Entry 7NPV (electron microscopy, 6.66 A resolution (low resolution: residue-level contacts below are approximate; hydrogen-bond / salt-bridge calls are withheld)); this record covers chains B5 and C1 of the 24 polymer chains in the assembly.

[Chain B5]
Name: ESX-5 secretion system ATPase EccB5
Source organism: Mycobacterium tuberculosis (strain ATCC 25618 / H37Rv)
Notes: EC 3.6.-.-
UniProt: P9WNQ9 (ECCB5_MYCTU); residue numbers follow UniProt; this construct covers 1-506
Amino-acid sequence (506 residues; each row starts with the number of its first residue):
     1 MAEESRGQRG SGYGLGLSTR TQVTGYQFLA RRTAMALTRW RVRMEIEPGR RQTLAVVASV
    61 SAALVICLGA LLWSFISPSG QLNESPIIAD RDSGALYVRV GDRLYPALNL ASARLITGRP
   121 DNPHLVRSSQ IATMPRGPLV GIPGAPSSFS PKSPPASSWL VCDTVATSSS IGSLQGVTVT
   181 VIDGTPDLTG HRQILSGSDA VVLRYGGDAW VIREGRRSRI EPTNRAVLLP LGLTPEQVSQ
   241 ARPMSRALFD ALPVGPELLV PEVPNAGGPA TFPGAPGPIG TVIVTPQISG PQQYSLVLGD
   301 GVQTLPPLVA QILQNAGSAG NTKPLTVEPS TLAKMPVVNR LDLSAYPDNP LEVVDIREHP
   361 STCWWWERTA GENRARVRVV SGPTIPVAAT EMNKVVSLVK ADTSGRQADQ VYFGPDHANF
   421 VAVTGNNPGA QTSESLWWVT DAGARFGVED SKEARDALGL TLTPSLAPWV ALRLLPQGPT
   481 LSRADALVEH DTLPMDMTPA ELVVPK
Unresolved in the structure: 1-9, 84-506

[Chain C1]
Name: ESX-5 secretion system protein EccC5
Source organism: Mycobacterium tuberculosis (strain ATCC 25618 / H37Rv)
UniProt: P9WNA5 (ECCC5_MYCTU); residues 1-1391 here = UniProt positions 1-1391
Amino-acid sequence (1391 residues; each row starts with the number of its first residue):
     1 MKRGFARPTP EKPPVIKPEN IVLSTPLSIP PPEGKPWWLI VVGVVVVGLL GGMVAMVFAS
    61 GSHVFGGIGS IFPLFMMVGI MMMMFRGMGG GQQQMSRPKL DAMRAQFMLM LDMLRETAQE
   121 SADSMDANYR WFHPAPNTLA AAVGSPRMWE RKPDGKDLNF GVVRVGVGMT RPEVTWGEPQ
   181 NMPTDIELEP VTGKALQEFG RYQSVVYNLP KMVSLLVEPW YALVGEREQV LGLMRAIICQ
   241 LAFSHGPDHV QMIVVSSDLD QWDWVKWLPH FGDSRRHDAA GNARMVYTSV REFAAEQAEL
   301 FAGRGSFTPR HASSSAQTPT PHTVIIADVD DPQWEYVISA EGVDGVTFFD LTGSSMWTDI
   361 PERKLQFDKT GVIEALPRDR DTWMVIDDKA WFFALTDQVS IAEAEEFAQK LAQWRLAEAY
   421 EEIGQRVAHI GARDILSYYG IDDPGNIDFD SLWASRTDTM GRSRLRAPFG NRSDNGELLF
   481 LDMKSLDEGG DGPHGVMSGT TGSGKSTLVR TVIESLMLSH PPEELQFVLA DLKGGSAVKP
   541 FAGVPHVSRI ITDLEEDQAL MERFLDALWG EIARRKAICD SAGVDDAKEY NSVRARMRAR
   601 GQDMAPLPML VVVIDEFYEW FRIMPTAVDV LDSIGRQGRA YWIHLMMASQ TIESRAEKLM
   661 ENMGYRLVLK ARTAGAAQAA GVPNAVNLPA QAGLGYFRKS LEDIIRFQAE FLWRDYFQPG
   721 VSIDGEEAPA LVHSIDYIRP QLFTNSFTPL EVSVGGPDIE PVVAQPNGEV LESDDIEGGE
   781 DEDEEGVRTP KVGTVIIDQL RKIKFEPYRL WQPPLTQPVA IDDLVNRFLG RPWHKEYGSA
   841 CNLVFPIGII DRPYKHDQPP WTVDTSGPGA NVLILGAGGS GKTTALQTLI CSAALTHTPQ
   901 QVQFYCLAYS STALTTVSRI PHVGEVAGPT DPYGVRRTVA ELLALVRERK RSFLECGIAS
   961 MEMFRRRKFG GEAGPVPDDG FGDVYLVIDN YRALAEENEV LIEQVNVIIN QGPSFGVHVV
  1021 VTADRESELR PPVRSGFGSR IELRLAAVED AKLVRSRFAK DVPVKPGRGM VAVNYVRLDS
  1081 DPQAGLHTLV ARPALGSTPD NVFECDSVVA AVSRLTSAQA PPVRRLPARF GVEQVRELAS
  1141 RDTRQGVGAG GIAWAISELD LAPVYLNFAE NSHLMVTGRR ECGRTTTLAT IMSEIGRLYA
  1201 PGASSAPPPA PGRPSAQVWL VDPRRQLLTA LGSDYVERFA YNLDGVVAMM GELAAALAGR
  1261 EPPPGLSAEE LLSRSWWSGP EIFLIVDDIQ QLPPGFDSPL HKAVPFVNRA ADVGLHVIVT
  1321 RTFGGWSSAG SDPMLRALHQ ANAPLLVMDA DPDEGFIRGK MKGGPLPRGR GLLMAEDTGV
  1381 FVQVAATEVR R
Unresolved in the structure: 275-284, 417-1391
Curated features (UniProtKB/Swiss-Prot):
  - binding site (ATP): Gly499 to Ser506, Gly876 to Thr883, Gly1178 to Thr1185

[How chain B5 and chain C1 interact]
Residue-residue contacts (5):
  Leu68(B5) - Leu49(C1)
  Leu72(B5) - Gly52(C1)
  Phe75(B5) - Met56(C1)
  Phe75(B5) - Ala59(C1)
  Ile76(B5) - Ala59(C1)

[Summary]
Chain B5 and chain C1 each contribute 4 residues to their interface. UniProt lists 24 ATP-binding residues on
chain C1.
Chain B5 is ESX-5 secretion system ATPase EccB5 and chain C1 is ESX-5 secretion system protein EccC5, both
from Mycobacterium tuberculosis (strain ATCC 25618 / H37Rv); the structure, MycP5-free ESX-5 inner membrane
complex, State II, was determined by electron microscopy together with 7NP7, 7NPR, 7NPU, 7NPS and 7NPT from
the same study.
